PDB entry 6ZYX | electron microscopy, 4.30 A resolution (low resolution: residue-level contacts below are approximate; hydrogen-bond / salt-bridge calls are withheld) | chains M and d of the 10 polymer chains in the assembly

Chain M:
Name: Dynein light chain
From: Tetrahymena thermophila CU428
UniProtKB: Q24CE5 (Q24CE5_TETTS); residues 1-87 here = UniProt positions 1-87
Sequence (87 residues; numbered 1 to 87; the number before each row is that of its first residue):
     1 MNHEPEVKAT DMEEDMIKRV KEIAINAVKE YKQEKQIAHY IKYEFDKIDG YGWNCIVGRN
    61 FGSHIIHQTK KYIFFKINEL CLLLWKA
Not modelled in the structure: 1

Chain d:
Name: Dynein intermediate chain 2
From: Tetrahymena thermophila CU428
UniProtKB: I7M008 (I7M008_TETTS); residues 1-667 here = UniProt positions 1-667
Sequence (667 residues; row label = number of the first residue in the row):
     1 MPPKQTKVVA SRKTVMPISR AGRAQIRRKD SNTQNNMNDQ GMEDEEIDQQ REGMKNQYEQ
    61 LTAQELNEDM PSKMLEPKNP QAPKNITVYD YYTRKFKTDE LVDQMIVHFS MDGDYIWKES
   121 NEYKTQEEIR DTKKALIKEA MRKQESEEPG ANHDEEAIKQ TLRNKFNYNT RECQTINPSI
   181 RERGVSTEPP PSDTICGNIT QWEIFDAYYA EIMKDHQIEN KKKKEVDQDK KQDQSMYSTS
   241 FKRCCKIMER MVVQNDQEDK YHDYRYYWSQ GDNLEAGKNE GHLLPIWRFS NEKQRKKNVT
   301 SICWNPLYPD LFAVSLGSYD FTKQRMGLIC LYSLKNTTHP EYAFNCEAGV MCLDFHPKSA
   361 ALLAVGLYDG TVLVYDIRNK HKKPIYQSTV RNQKHTDPVW QVKWNPDTSK NYNFYSISSD
   421 GRVMNWILMK NKLEPEEVIL LRLVGKNEEE STLIGLACGL CFDFNKFEPH IFLVGTEEGK
   481 IHKCSRAYSG QYQETYNGHL LAVYKVKWNN FHPRTFISAS ADWTVRIWDS KYTSQIICFD
   541 LSMMVVDAVW APYSSTVFAC ATMDKVQVYD LNVDKLNKLA EQKIVKQPKL TNLSFNYKDP
   601 ILLVGDSHGG VTLVKLSPNL CKSGPEIKQT EDKKAMEEFK NVKIEDYERE KMENLLAVVS
   661 KWEREDA
Not modelled in the structure: 1-74, 140-162, 189-667

Chain M / chain d interface:
Pairs across the interface (35; chain M residue first):
  N2(M) with Y91(d); Y92(d)
  D11(M) with R171(d)
  V28(M) with Y92(d)
  K29(M) with Y92(d)
  K32(M) with V88(d); D90(d); K97(d)
  R59(M) with Y91(d); T175(d)
  N60(M) with T175(d); N177(d)
  F61(M) with Q174(d); T175(d)
  G62(M) with C173(d)
  S63(M) with E172(d); C173(d)
  I65(M) with T170(d); R171(d)
  I66(M) with Y168(d); N169(d); T170(d)
  H67(M) with Y168(d); N169(d); R171(d)
  Q68(M) with Y168(d)
  T69(M) with F166(d); N169(d)
  Y72(M) with R171(d); E172(d); C173(d)
  F74(M) with C173(d)
  N78(M) with Y91(d)
  L80(M) with Y91(d)
  C81(M) with T175(d)
Other interface residues (no listed pair), chain M (23 interface residues in all): E34, H64, K76
Other interface residues (no listed pair), chain d (19 interface residues in all): Y89, R94, N167, I176

Summary:
23 residues of chain M face 19 of chain d across their interface.
Chain M is Dynein light chain and chain d is Dynein intermediate chain 2, both from Tetrahymena thermophila
CU428; the structure, Outer Dynein Arm-Shulin complex - Shulin region from Tetrahymena thermophila, was
determined by electron microscopy together with 6ZYY and 6ZYW from the same study.
